7U4J - chain A; structure by X-ray diffraction, 1.81 A resolution.

Chain A:
Molecule: Phospholipid hydroperoxide glutathione peroxidase
Organism: Homo sapiens
Notes: EC 1.11.1.12; engineered mutation(s): U46C, R152H
UniProt: P36969 (GPX4_HUMAN); residues 3-170 here correspond to UniProt positions 30-197 (UniProt number = residue number + 27)
Sequence (192 residues; numbered -21 to 170; the number before each row is that of its first residue; numbers below 1 keep their minus sign (Met-21 is residue -21)):
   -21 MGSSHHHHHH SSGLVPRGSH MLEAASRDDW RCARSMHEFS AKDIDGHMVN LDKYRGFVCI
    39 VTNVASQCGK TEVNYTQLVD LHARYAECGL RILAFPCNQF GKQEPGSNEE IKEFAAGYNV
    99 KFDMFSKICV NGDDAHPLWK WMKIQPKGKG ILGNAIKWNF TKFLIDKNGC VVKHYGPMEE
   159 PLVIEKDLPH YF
Disordered / not traced: -21 to 6, 125-126
Sequence notes: initiating methionine (-21); expression tag (-20 to 2); conflict Cys46 (Sec73 in P36969), His152 (Arg179 in P36969)
Covalent attachments: N-(3-chloranyl-4-methoxy-phenyl)ethanamide (8NB) linked to Cys66
Reported in the primary citation:
  - binding site for N-(3-chloranyl-4-methoxy-phenyl)ethanamide: Cys66
  - conformationally variable residues (loop rearrangement): Leu166 to Phe170
  - mutagenesis - C66S: decreased growth in response to RSL3 and ML162
  - catalytic residues: Cys46 (citing earlier work)

Summary:
N-(3-chloranyl-4-methoxy-phenyl)ethanamide is covalently linked to Cys66. The paper reports the catalytic
residue Cys46; C66S reduces growth in response to RSL3 and ML162.
Chain A is Phospholipid hydroperoxide glutathione peroxidase (Homo sapiens); the structure, Crystal structure
of human GPX4-U46C-R152H in complex with TMT10, was determined by X-ray diffraction, deposited together with
7U4I, 7U4K, 7U4L, 7U4M and 7U4N.
